9F62 - chains 5U and 5W of the 214 polymer chains in the assembly; structure by electron microscopy, 5.44 A resolution (low resolution: residue-level contacts below are approximate; hydrogen-bond / salt-bridge calls are withheld).

Chain 5U:
Name: NADH dehydrogenase subunit 4L
Source organism: Chlamydomonas reinhardtii
UniProt: Q84K56 (Q84K56_CHLRE); residue numbers follow UniProt; this construct covers 1-227
Sequence (227 residues; numbered 1 to 227; the number before each row is that of its first residue):
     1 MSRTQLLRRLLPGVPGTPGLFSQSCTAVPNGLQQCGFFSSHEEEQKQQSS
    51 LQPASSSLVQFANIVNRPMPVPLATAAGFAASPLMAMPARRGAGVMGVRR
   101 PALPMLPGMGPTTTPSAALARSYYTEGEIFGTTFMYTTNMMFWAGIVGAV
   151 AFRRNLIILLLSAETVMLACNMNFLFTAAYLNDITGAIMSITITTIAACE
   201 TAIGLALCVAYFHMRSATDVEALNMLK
Disordered / not traced: 1-122

Chain 5W:
Name: NADH-ubiquinone oxidoreductase chain 6
Source organism: Chlamydomonas reinhardtii
Notes: EC 7.1.1.2
UniProt: P10329 (NU6M_CHLRE); numbering as in UniProt (aligned over 1-162)
Sequence (162 residues; row label = number of the first residue in the row):
     1 MFFENSAILLCALLSIAVGYTKSPFMSLMYSVMLFINSSFVLMMLGFEFL
    51 ALVNLLVYVGALAVLFLFVIMLLEIPATELRAYSRGWSTLGIFVFIINGV
   101 FQITPSMGPRGIITGLPGAESITNLGHALYLYFADLLILNSLVLTVALFG
   151 RFAIAPVRTTGR
Disordered / not traced: 158-162

Interface between chain 5U and chain 5W:
Residue-residue contacts - 104 pairs, chain 5U then chain 5W:
  Gly127(5U) with Ile113(5W); Thr114(5W); Gly115(5W)
  Glu128(5U) with Ile112(5W); Ile113(5W); Thr114(5W)
  Ile129(5U) with Asn5(5W)
  Phe130(5U) with Ile8(5W); Leu45(5W); Gly115(5W)
  Gly131(5U) with Ile113(5W); Gly115(5W)
  Thr132(5U) with Ile113(5W)
  Thr133(5U) with Ile8(5W); Leu9(5W)
  Phe134(5U) with Leu42(5W); Leu45(5W)
  Met135(5U) with Ser106(5W); Ile113(5W)
  Tyr136(5U) with Gly99(5W); Val100(5W); Gln102(5W)
  Thr137(5U) with Ile8(5W); Leu9(5W)
  Asn139(5U) with Gln102(5W); Pro105(5W); Ser106(5W)
  Met140(5U) with Ala12(5W); Gly99(5W); Gln102(5W)
  Met141(5U) with Cys11(5W); Ala12(5W); Ser15(5W)
  Trp143(5U) with Phe95(5W); Asn98(5W)
  Ala144(5U) with Ile16(5W); Phe95(5W)
  Val147(5U) with Gly91(5W); Phe95(5W)
  Ala151(5U) with Trp87(5W); Ser88(5W); Gly91(5W)
  Phe152(5U) with Gly19(5W); Tyr20(5W); Trp87(5W)
  Arg153(5U) with Arg85(5W); Gly86(5W); Trp87(5W)
  Arg154(5U) with Gly19(5W); Tyr20(5W); Thr21(5W); Lys22(5W); Ala82(5W)
  Asn155(5U) with Glu74(5W)
  Ile157(5U) with Phe66(5W); Val69(5W); Ile70(5W)
  Leu161(5U) with Ser27(5W); Leu28(5W); Ser31(5W); Phe66(5W)
  Glu164(5U) with Tyr58(5W); Leu62(5W)
  Thr165(5U) with Leu34(5W)
  Leu168(5U) with Phe35(5W); Ser38(5W); Asn54(5W)
  Met172(5U) with Ser38(5W); Leu42(5W)
  Leu175(5U) with Phe47(5W); Leu50(5W)
  Phe176(5U) with Gly115(5W)
  Ala179(5U) with Leu116(5W)
  Tyr180(5U) with Thr114(5W)
  Ile184(5U) with Leu125(5W); Ala128(5W)
  Ala187(5U) with Leu125(5W)
  Ile188(5U) with Leu129(5W); Phe133(5W); Leu136(5W)
  Thr192(5U) with Leu136(5W); Asn140(5W)
  Thr194(5U) with Tyr58(5W)
  Thr195(5U) with Leu144(5W)
  Ile196(5U) with Val143(5W)
  Ala197(5U) with Tyr58(5W)
  Cys199(5U) with Ala147(5W)
  Thr201(5U) with Leu62(5W); Phe66(5W)
  Ile203(5U) with Ala147(5W); Arg151(5W)
  Leu205(5U) with Leu65(5W); Val69(5W)
  Ala206(5U) with Ile154(5W)
  Leu207(5U) with Ile154(5W)
  Val209(5U) with Leu73(5W)
  Phe212(5U) with Leu73(5W)
  His213(5U) with Pro156(5W)
  Glu221(5U) with Ala77(5W); Leu80(5W)
  Leu223(5U) with Glu74(5W)
  Asn224(5U) with Arg85(5W)
  Lys227(5U) with Arg81(5W); Arg85(5W)
Interface residues without a listed pair, chain 5U (64 interface residues in all): Glu126, Gly148, Leu160, Ser162, Asn171, Ile191, Ile193, Ala198, Cys208, Ala210, Leu226
Interface residues without a listed pair, chain 5W (74 interface residues in all): Met1, Val18, Val41, Val57, Leu72, Ile92, Phe101, Gly111, Gly118, Asn124, Gly150

Summary:
64 residues of chain 5U and 74 residues of chain 5W are in contact.
Here chain 5U is NADH dehydrogenase subunit 4L and chain 5W is NADH-ubiquinone oxidoreductase chain 6, both
from Chlamydomonas reinhardtii. Entry 9F62 (Subtomogram average of the Chlamydomonas reinhardtii mitochondrial
respirasome I2 III4 IV6) was determined by electron microscopy, deposited together with 9F5X, 9F5Y, 9F5Z, 9F60
and 9F61.
